Entry 6ALN (X-ray diffraction, 1.80 A resolution); this record covers chain A.

[Chain A]
Molecule: Alpha-ketoglutarate-dependent L-arginine hydroxylase
Organism: Streptomyces vinaceus
Notes: EC 1.14.11.41
UniProt: Q6WZB0 (ARGHX_STRVI); numbering as in UniProt (aligned over 1-358)
Sequence (394 residues; numbered -35 to 358; the number before each row is that of its first residue; numbers below 1 keep their minus sign (Met-35 is residue -35)):
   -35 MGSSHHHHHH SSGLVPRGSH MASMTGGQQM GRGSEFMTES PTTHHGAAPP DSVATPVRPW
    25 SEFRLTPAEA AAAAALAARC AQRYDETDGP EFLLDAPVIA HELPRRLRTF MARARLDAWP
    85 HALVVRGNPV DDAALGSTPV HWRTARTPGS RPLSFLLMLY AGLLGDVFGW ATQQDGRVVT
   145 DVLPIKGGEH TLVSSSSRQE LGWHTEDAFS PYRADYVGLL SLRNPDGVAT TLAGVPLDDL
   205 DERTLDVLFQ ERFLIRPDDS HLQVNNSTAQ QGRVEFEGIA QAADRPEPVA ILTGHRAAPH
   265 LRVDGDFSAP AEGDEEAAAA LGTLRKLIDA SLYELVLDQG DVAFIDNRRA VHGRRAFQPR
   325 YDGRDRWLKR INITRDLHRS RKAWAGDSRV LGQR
Not modelled in the structure: -35 to 22, 232-237, 349-351
Construct notes: initiating methionine (-35); expression tag (-34 to 0)
Curated features (UniProtKB/Swiss-Prot):
  - binding site (L-arginine): Leu156 to Ser158, Asp268 to Asp270, Arg334
  - binding site (Fe cation): His168, Glu170, His316
  - binding site (2-oxoglutarate): Thr194, Arg330, Arg334
Ion coordination: Fe2+: His168, Glu170, His316 (together with (2S,3S)-3-hydroxyarginine, 2-oxoglutaric acid)
Residues lining bound ligands:
  - 2-oxoglutaric acid (AKG): Val146, Ser158, Leu165, His168, Glu170, Leu183, Thr194, His316, Gly317, Arg318, Arg330, Leu332, Arg334
  - (2S,3S)-3-hydroxyarginine (ZZU): Gln137, Leu156, Val157, Ser158, Leu165, Gly166, His168, Glu170, Asp222, Ser224, Asp268, Asp270, Phe271, Arg334
From the paper describing this entry:
  - binding site for (2S,3S)-3-hydroxyarginine: Arg334
  - binding site for 2-oxoglutaric acid: Arg334
  - catalytic residues: Arg334 (proposed by the authors, not directly observed)

[Overview]
Bound to chain A: 2-oxoglutaric acid and (2S,3S)-3-hydroxyarginine. His168, Glu170 and His316 form the Fe2+
site. UniProt lists 7 L-arginine-binding residues, 3 Fe cation-binding residues and 3 residues binding
2-oxoglutarate. The paper reports the catalytic residue Arg334; a binding site for (2S,3S)-3-hydroxyarginine
at Arg334.
Chain A is Alpha-ketoglutarate-dependent L-arginine hydroxylase (Streptomyces vinaceus); the structure, VioC
L-arginine hydroxylase bound to Fe(II), 3S-hydroxy-L-arginine, and 2OG, was determined by X-ray diffraction,
deposited together with 6ALM, 6ALO, 6ALP, 6ALQ and 6ALR.
